5ZGH - chains B and F of the 15 polymer chains in the assembly; structure by electron microscopy, 3.82 A resolution.

[Chain B]
Protein: PsaB
From: Cyanidioschyzon merolae (strain 10D)
Notes: EC 1.97.1.12
UniProtKB: Q85FY6 (PSAB_CYAM1); residues 1-732 here = UniProt positions 1-732
Sequence (732 residues; numbered 1 to 732; the number before each row is that of its first residue):
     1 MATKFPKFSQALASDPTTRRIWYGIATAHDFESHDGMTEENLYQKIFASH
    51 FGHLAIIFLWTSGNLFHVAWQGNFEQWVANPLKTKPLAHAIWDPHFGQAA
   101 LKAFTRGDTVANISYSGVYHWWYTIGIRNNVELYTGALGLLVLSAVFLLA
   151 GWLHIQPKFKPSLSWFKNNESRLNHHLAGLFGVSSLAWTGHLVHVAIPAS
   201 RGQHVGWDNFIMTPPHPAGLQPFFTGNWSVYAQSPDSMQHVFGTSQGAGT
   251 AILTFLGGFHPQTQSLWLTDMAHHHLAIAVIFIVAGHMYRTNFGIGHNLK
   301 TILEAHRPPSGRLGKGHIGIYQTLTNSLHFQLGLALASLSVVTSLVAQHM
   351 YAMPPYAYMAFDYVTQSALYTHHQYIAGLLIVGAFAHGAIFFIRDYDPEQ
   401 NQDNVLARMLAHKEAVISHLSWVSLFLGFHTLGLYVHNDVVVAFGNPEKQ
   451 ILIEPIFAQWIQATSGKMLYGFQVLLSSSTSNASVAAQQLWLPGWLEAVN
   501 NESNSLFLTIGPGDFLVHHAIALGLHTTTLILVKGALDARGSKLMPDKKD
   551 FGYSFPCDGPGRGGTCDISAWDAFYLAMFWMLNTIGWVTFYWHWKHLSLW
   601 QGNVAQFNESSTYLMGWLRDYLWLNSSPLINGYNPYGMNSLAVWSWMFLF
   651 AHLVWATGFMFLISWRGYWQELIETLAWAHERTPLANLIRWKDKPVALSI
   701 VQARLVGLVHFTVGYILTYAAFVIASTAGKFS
Unresolved in the structure: 1
Residues lining bound ligands:
  - (2S)-2,3-dihydroxypropyl octadecanoate (3XQ): Phe426, His430, Leu434, Ile453
  - beta-carotene (BCR), molecule 1: Phe5, Ile25, Ile689
  - beta-carotene (BCR), molecule 2: Leu54, Ile57, Phe58, Trp60, Phe147, Gly179, Val183, Ser184
  - beta-carotene (BCR), molecule 3: Phe58, Leu65, Trp121, Trp122, Gly136, Leu140, Leu143, Trp207
  - beta-carotene (BCR), molecule 4: Leu186, Leu220, Ile283, Val284, His287, Ile295
  - beta-carotene (BCR), molecule 5: Phe330, Gly333, Leu334, Ala337, Val341, Ile381, Ala384, Phe385, Gly388, Phe391, Phe392, Ala536
  - beta-carotene (BCR), molecule 6: Phe429, Leu432, Gly433, Val436
  - beta-carotene (BCR), molecule 7: Trp646, Met647, Phe650, Trp669, Leu672, Ile673, Leu676
  - chlorophyll a (CLA), molecule 1: Phe5, Phe8, Gly24, Ile25, Ala28, His29, Phe31, Met37, Lys45, Ser49, His53, Ile56
  - chlorophyll a (CLA), molecule 2: Thr18, Ile21, Trp22, Ile673, Leu676, Ala677, His680, Ile689, Arg690, Trp691, Lys692, Asp693, Pro695, Val696, Leu698
  - chlorophyll a (CLA), molecule 3: Trp22, Phe650, Leu653, Val654, Thr657, Met660, Phe661, Leu698, Val706, Val709, His710, Val713
  - chlorophyll a (CLA), molecule 4: Ile25, Ala26, Thr27, Ala28, His29, Asp30, His329, Leu332, Leu336, Leu379, Leu380, Val382, Gly383, Ala386, His387, Ile390, Arg394, Tyr553, Trp571, Phe574, Met578, Leu705, Val709, Val713, Leu717
  - chlorophyll a (CLA), molecule 5: His29, Phe31, Glu32, Leu42, Tyr43, Ile46, Ser49, His50, His53, Leu54, Ile57, Phe166, Arg172, His176, Leu180, Leu328, His329, Gln331, Leu332, Ala335, Leu336, Leu339
  - chlorophyll a (CLA), molecule 6: His29, His53, Ile56, Ile57, Trp60, Ile376, Leu379, Leu380
  - chlorophyll a (CLA), molecule 7: Phe47, Phe51, Val146, Phe147, Leu149, Ala150, Leu153, His154, Phe159, Pro161, Trp165
  - chlorophyll a (CLA), molecule 8: Phe47, His50, Phe51, Leu54, Trp121, Phe147, Trp165, Phe166, Asn168, Ser171, Arg172, His175, His176, Gly179, Leu180, Phe181, Tyr356
  - chlorophyll a (CLA), molecule 9: Ile57, Phe58, Trp60, Thr61, Ser116, Gly117, Trp121, Ser184, Ala187, Leu339, Val342, Thr343, Val346, Met350, Tyr356, Leu369, His372, His373, Ile376, Leu380
  - chlorophyll a (CLA), molecule 10: Leu59, Trp60, Ser62, Gly63, Phe66, His67, Trp70, Gln71, His89, Ala90, Ile91, Trp92, Leu141
  - chlorophyll a (CLA), molecule 11: Trp60, Asn64, His67, Val68, Ala88, His89, Asn112, Ile113, Ser114, Tyr115, Ser116, Val643, Trp644, Met647, Leu717
  - chlorophyll a (CLA), molecule 12: Trp60, Asn64, Tyr115, Ser116, Val118, Ala368, Thr371, His372, Tyr375, Ile376, Leu379, Trp644, Met647, Ile716, Leu717, Tyr719, Ala720, Ile724
  - chlorophyll a (CLA), molecule 13: His89, Ala90, Ile91, Trp92, Asp93, His95, Phe96, Asn112, Ala642, Val643, Trp646
  - chlorophyll a (CLA), molecule 14: Trp92, Pro94, His95
  - chlorophyll a (CLA), molecule 15: Trp121, Thr124, Ile125, Leu180, Phe181, Ser184, Ser185, Trp188, Leu192, Leu268, Met271, His274, His275, Ile278, Phe282, Val342, Leu345, Val346, Met350, Pro355, Tyr356
  - chlorophyll a (CLA), molecule 16: Ile125, Gly126, Ile127, Glu132, Thr135, Gly136, Ser184, Ala187, Trp188, Gly190, His191, His194, Val195, Val205, Gly206, Trp207, Phe210
  - chlorophyll a (CLA), molecule 17: Trp165, Asn168, Ser171, His175, Thr291, Asn292, Phe293
  - chlorophyll a (CLA), molecule 18: Asn169, Arg172, Leu173, His176, Leu177, Phe181, Phe282, Leu299, Leu303, Tyr321, Leu324, Thr325, Gln331, Leu334, Ala335, Ser338, Leu339, Val342
  - chlorophyll a (CLA), molecule 19: Leu173, Leu177, Ile281, Phe282, Ala285, Met288, Tyr289, Leu299, Ile302
  - chlorophyll a (CLA), molecule 20: Asn174, His175, Ala178, Gly179, Val183, Ile283, His287, Tyr289, Thr291, Phe293, Gly294, Ile295
  - chlorophyll a (CLA), molecule 21: Leu186, Ala187, Thr189, Gly190, Val193, His194, Phe210, Thr213, Pro214, Pro215, His216, Gly219, Leu220, Tyr231, Ile252, Leu253, Leu276
  - chlorophyll a (CLA), molecule 22: Trp228, Ser229, Tyr231, Ala232, Leu253, Phe255, His273, Leu276, Ala277, Val280, Ile281, Leu490
  - chlorophyll a (CLA), molecule 23: Phe255, Gly258, Leu266, Asp270, Met271, His273, His274, Ala277, Ile278, Ile281, Leu345, His349, Met353, Trp491, Trp495
  - chlorophyll a (CLA), molecule 24: Val284, His287, Met288, Ile295, Gly296, His297
  - chlorophyll a (CLA), molecule 25: Met288, His297, Thr301, Ile302, Ala305, His306
  - chlorophyll a (CLA), molecule 26: Ile302, Leu303, His306, Leu313, His317, Ile320, Phe330, Val405, Leu406, Met409
  - chlorophyll a (CLA), molecule 27: Ala305, His306, Arg307, Pro308, Pro309, Ser310, Arg312, Leu313
  - chlorophyll a (CLA), molecule 28: Arg312, Leu313, Gly314, Val405, Arg408, Met409, His412, Ala415, Val416, His419
  - chlorophyll a (CLA), molecule 29: Leu334, Ala337, Ser338, Val341, Leu345, Gln348, His349, Tyr351, Ala352, Met353, Leu506, Phe507
  - chlorophyll a (CLA), molecule 30: Val341, Ser344, Leu345, Gln348, Gln374, Gly378, Ile381, Phe385, Leu525, Thr528, Thr529, Leu532, Met581, Thr584, Ile585
  - chlorophyll a (CLA), molecule 31: Gln348, Tyr351, Tyr370, Gln374, Phe457, Ala458, Ile461, Gln462, Phe507, Leu508, Ile510, His518, Ile521, Leu525, Val588, Tyr591, Trp592, Lys595
  - chlorophyll a (CLA), molecule 32: Ala415, His419, Trp422
  - chlorophyll a (CLA), molecule 33: Val416, His419, Leu420, Trp422, Val423, Ala522, Leu525, His526
  - chlorophyll a (CLA), molecule 34: Ser418, His419, Ser421, Trp422, Leu425
  - chlorophyll a (CLA), molecule 35: Ser421, Ser424, Leu425, Gly428, Phe429, Leu432, Leu523, Thr527, Leu530, Ile531, Leu576, Phe579, Trp580
  - chlorophyll a (CLA), molecule 36: Trp422, Leu425, Phe426, Phe429, His430
  - chlorophyll a (CLA), molecule 37: Trp422, Val423, Phe426, Leu427, Ile453, Glu454, Pro455, Ile456, Phe457, Ala458, Asp514, Phe515, His518, His519, Ala522, His526
  - chlorophyll a (CLA), molecule 38: Phe429, Leu432, Gly433, Leu434, Val436, His437, Val440, Val441, Lys449, Ile451
  - chlorophyll a (CLA), molecule 39: Thr431, Leu432, Val436, Asp439, Val440, Leu523, Phe579, Trp580, Asn583, Trp587, Leu614, Leu618, Trp655, Phe711
  - chlorophyll a (CLA), molecule 40: Thr431, Leu432, Tyr435, Val517, Ala520, Asn583, Trp587, Phe590, Tyr591, Leu614, Trp617, Leu622, Ser626, Ile630, Phe648, His652, Trp655, Phe711, Tyr715, Thr718, Tyr719, Phe722
  - chlorophyll a (CLA), molecule 41: Trp460, Ile461, Thr464, Ser465, Leu475, Leu476, Trp491, Trp495, Phe507
  - chlorophyll a (CLA), molecule 42: Leu475, Asn482, Ala483, Ala486, Ala487, Trp491
  - chlorophyll a (CLA), molecule 43: Trp646, Leu649, Phe650, His652, Leu653, Trp655, Ala656, Phe659
  - chlorophyll a (CLA), molecule 44: Leu653, Ala656, Thr657, Phe659, Met660, Ile663, Ser664, Tyr668, Trp669, Leu672
  - chlorophyll a (CLA), molecule 45: Leu676, Ala679, His680, Thr683, Ala686, Ile689
  - chlorophyll a (CLA), molecule 46: Trp678, Ala679, Arg682, Thr683, Pro684
  - chlorophyll a (CLA), molecule 47: Pro684, Leu685, Ala686, Ile689
  - phylloquinone (PQN): Ile21, Trp22, Ile25, Met660, Phe661, Ser664, Trp665, Arg666, Trp669, Ala697, Leu698, Ala703
  - 4Fe-4S cluster (SF4): Cys557, Gly559, Pro560, Thr565, Cys566, Ile700, Arg704
Curated features (UniProtKB/Swiss-Prot):
  - binding site ([4Fe-4S] cluster): Cys557, Cys566
  - binding site (chlorophyll a): His652, Met660, Tyr668
  - binding site (phylloquinone): Trp669

[Chain F]
Protein: PsaF
From: Cyanidioschyzon merolae (strain 10D)
UniProtKB: Q85FS9 (Q85FS9_CYAM1); residue numbers follow UniProt; this construct covers 1-185
Sequence (185 residues; numbered 1 to 185; the number before each row is that of its first residue):
     1 MFKRSLIFIAAVMSVCQISAIQISAVSADVLTPCQQSEAFHKREINEVRT
    51 LENRQANYEANSPSYLALQSQIDQVHKRFDKYGTLLCGQDGLPHLITDGD
   101 WRHAREFTIPALLFLYITGWIGWVGRSYLKYTKETKNPTEQEIILDVPMA
   151 LKYMLSGFLWPLSAWQEYRSGQLLAKEDEITVSPR
Unresolved in the structure: 1-29, 184-185
Disulfides: Cys34-Cys87
Residues lining bound ligands:
  - (2S)-2,3-dihydroxypropyl octadecanoate (3XQ): Lys81, Glu106, Phe107, Pro110
  - beta-carotene (BCR), molecule 1: Thr97, Asp98, Gly99, Phe107, Gly119, Gly122, Trp123, Arg126, Trp160
  - beta-carotene (BCR), molecule 2: Pro110, Leu113, Phe114, Ile117, Thr118, Ile121
  - chlorophyll a (CLA), molecule 1: Tyr82, Leu113, Ile117
  - chlorophyll a (CLA), molecule 2: Thr97, Phe107, Thr108, Ala111, Leu112, Leu115
  - chlorophyll a (CLA), molecule 3: Asp98, Gly99, Asp100, Trp101
  - chlorophyll a (CLA), molecule 4: Phe107, Pro110, Ala111, Phe114, Leu115, Thr118, Ile121, Gly122
  - chlorophyll a (CLA), molecule 5: Ile117, Trp120, Ile121, Val124, Met154
  - chlorophyll a (CLA), molecule 6: Ile121, Gly122, Val124, Gly125, Arg126, Tyr128, Leu129, Leu145, Met154
  - chlorophyll a (CLA), molecule 7: Gly125, Tyr128, Leu129, Glu142, Leu145, Ala150, Leu151, Met154

[How chain B and chain F interact]
Residue-residue contacts (44; chain B residue first):
  Leu410(B) - Ser183(F)
  Ala411(B) - Ile180(F)
  Lys413(B) - Thr181(F)  hydrogen bond
  Lys413(B) - Val182(F)
  Lys413(B) - Ser183(F)  hydrogen bond (side chain-backbone)
  Glu414(B) - Thr181(F)
  Gly445(B) - Glu47(F)
  Asn446(B) - Arg78(F)
  Pro447(B) - Arg43(F)
  Pro447(B) - Glu47(F)
  Pro447(B) - Leu92(F)
  Glu448(B) - Phe40(F)
  Glu448(B) - Arg78(F)
  Glu448(B) - Phe79(F)
  Glu448(B) - Tyr82(F)
  Glu448(B) - Leu92(F)
  Glu448(B) - Pro93(F)
  Lys449(B) - Tyr82(F)
  Gln450(B) - Leu92(F)
  Leu452(B) - Leu92(F)  hydrophobic
  Leu452(B) - Pro93(F)
  Leu452(B) - His94(F)
  Leu452(B) - Leu95(F)  hydrogen bond (backbone-backbone)
  Ile453(B) - Leu95(F)  hydrophobic
  Ile453(B) - Thr97(F)
  Glu454(B) - Leu31(F)
  Glu454(B) - His94(F)  salt bridge
  Glu454(B) - Leu95(F)  hydrogen bond (backbone-backbone)
  Ile456(B) - Ile96(F)  hydrophobic
  Ile456(B) - Thr97(F)
  Ile456(B) - Asp98(F)
  Phe457(B) - Asp98(F)
  Leu469(B) - Val30(F)
  Tyr470(B) - Val30(F)
  Pro512(B) - His94(F)
  Gly541(B) - Thr181(F)  hydrogen bond (backbone-side chain)
  Ser542(B) - Thr181(F)
  Lys543(B) - Glu179(F)  salt bridge
  Lys543(B) - Ile180(F)
  Lys543(B) - Thr181(F)
  Pro546(B) - Val182(F)  hydrophobic
  Asn608(B) - Asp90(F)
  Glu609(B) - Arg43(F)  salt bridge
  Glu609(B) - Asp90(F)
Other interface residues (no listed pair), chain B (25 interface residues in all): Ile451

[In short]
25 residues of chain B face 21 of chain F across their interface; the contacts include 5 hydrogen bonds and 3
salt bridges. Polar contacts include Glu454(B)-His94(F), Lys543(B)-Glu179(F) and Glu609(B)-Arg43(F).
Here chain B is PsaB and chain F is PsaF, both from Cyanidioschyzon merolae (strain 10D). Entry 5ZGH (Cryo-EM
structure of the red algal PSI-LHCR) was determined by electron microscopy together with 5ZGB from the same
study.
